Entry 8K0D (electron microscopy, 2.94 A resolution); this record covers chains C and D of the 6 polymer chains in the assembly.

Chain C:
Molecule: The heavy chain of 1E5
Source organism: Macaca mulatta
Chain sequence (242 residues; numbered 1 to 242; the number before each row is that of its first residue):
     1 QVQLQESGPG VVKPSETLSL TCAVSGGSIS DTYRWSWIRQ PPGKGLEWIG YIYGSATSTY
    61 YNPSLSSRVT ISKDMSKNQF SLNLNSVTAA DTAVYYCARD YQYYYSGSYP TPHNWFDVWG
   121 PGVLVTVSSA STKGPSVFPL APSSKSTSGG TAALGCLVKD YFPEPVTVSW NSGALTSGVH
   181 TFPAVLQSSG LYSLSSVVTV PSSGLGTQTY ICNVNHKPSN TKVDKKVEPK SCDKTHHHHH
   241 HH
Disulfides: Cys-22/Cys-97, Cys-156/Cys-212

Chain D:
Molecule: The light chain of 1E5
Source organism: Macaca mulatta
Chain sequence (213 residues; numbered 1 to 213; the number before each row is that of its first residue):
     1 DIQMTQSPSS LSASVGDRVT ITCRASQGII DYLSWYQQKP GKAPKLLIST ASNLESGVPS
    61 RFSGSGSGTE FTLTISSLQP EDFATYSCLQ GYTTPYTFGQ GTKVEIKTVA APSVFIFPPS
   121 DEQLKSGTAS VVCLLNNFYP REAKVQWKVD NALQSGNSQE SVTEQDSKDS TYSLSSTLTL
   181 SKADYEKHKV YACEVTHQGL SSPVTKSFNR GEC
Disulfides: Cys-23/Cys-88, Cys-133/Cys-193

How chain C and chain D interact:
Pairs across the interface - 83 pairs, chain C then chain D:
  Arg-34(C) / Tyr-96(D)  hydrogen bond
  Ile-38(C) / Phe-98(D)  hydrophobic
  Gln-40(C) / Gln-38(D)  hydrogen bond
  Gly-45(C) / Gly-99(D)
  Gly-45(C) / Gln-100(D)
  Leu-46(C) / Pro-44(D)  hydrophobic
  Leu-46(C) / Phe-98(D)
  Trp-48(C) / Thr-94(D)
  Trp-48(C) / Pro-95(D)  hydrophobic
  Trp-48(C) / Tyr-96(D)
  Tyr-60(C) / Thr-94(D)
  Asn-62(C) / Pro-95(D)
  Pro-63(C) / Pro-95(D)
  Tyr-96(C) / Gln-38(D)
  Tyr-96(C) / Lys-42(D)
  Tyr-96(C) / Ala-43(D)  hydrophobic
  Asp-100(C) / Tyr-96(D)
  Tyr-105(C) / Tyr-32(D)
  Thr-111(C) / Tyr-32(D)  hydrogen bond
  Pro-112(C) / Tyr-32(D)
  Pro-112(C) / Gly-91(D)
  His-113(C) / Asp-31(D)  salt bridge
  His-113(C) / Tyr-32(D)
  His-113(C) / Thr-50(D)
  Asn-114(C) / Gly-91(D)  hydrogen bond (side chain-backbone)
  Asn-114(C) / Tyr-96(D)  hydrogen bond
  Trp-115(C) / Ser-34(D)
  Trp-115(C) / Tyr-36(D)
  Trp-115(C) / Leu-46(D)
  Trp-115(C) / Ser-49(D)
  Phe-116(C) / Tyr-36(D)  hydrogen bond (backbone-side chain)
  Phe-116(C) / Leu-89(D)  hydrophobic
  Phe-116(C) / Tyr-96(D)  hydrophobic
  Phe-116(C) / Phe-98(D)  hydrophobic
  Trp-119(C) / Tyr-36(D)
  Trp-119(C) / Ala-43(D)  hydrophobic
  Trp-119(C) / Pro-44(D)
  Trp-119(C) / Phe-98(D)  hydrophobic
  Gly-120(C) / Ala-43(D)
  Val-137(C) / Glu-122(D)
  Phe-138(C) / Ser-120(D)
  Phe-138(C) / Glu-122(D)
  Phe-138(C) / Gln-123(D)
  Phe-138(C) / Ser-126(D)
  Pro-139(C) / Ser-120(D)
  Pro-139(C) / Glu-122(D)
  Leu-140(C) / Phe-117(D)  hydrophobic
  Leu-140(C) / Val-132(D)  hydrophobic
  Lys-145(C) / Ile-116(D)
  Lys-145(C) / Lys-206(D)
  Lys-145(C) / Ser-207(D)
  Ser-146(C) / Phe-115(D)
  Ser-146(C) / Ile-116(D)
  Ser-146(C) / Phe-117(D)
  Thr-147(C) / Phe-115(D)
  Thr-147(C) / Lys-206(D)  hydrogen bond (backbone-side chain)
  Ser-148(C) / Val-114(D)
  Ser-148(C) / Phe-115(D)
  Thr-151(C) / Phe-115(D)
  Ala-153(C) / Phe-115(D)  hydrophobic
  Ala-153(C) / Phe-117(D)
  Ala-153(C) / Leu-134(D)  hydrophobic
  Leu-154(C) / Phe-117(D)
  Leu-157(C) / Gln-123(D)
  His-180(C) / Asn-136(D)
  His-180(C) / Ser-173(D)
  Thr-181(C) / Thr-163(D)
  Phe-182(C) / Ser-161(D)
  Phe-182(C) / Thr-163(D)
  Phe-182(C) / Ser-173(D)
  Phe-182(C) / Ser-175(D)
  Pro-183(C) / Ser-161(D)
  Pro-183(C) / Val-162(D)
  Pro-183(C) / Thr-163(D)
  Val-185(C) / Gln-159(D)
  Val-185(C) / Glu-160(D)
  Gln-187(C) / Gln-159(D)
  Ser-195(C) / Ser-175(D)
  Val-197(C) / Phe-117(D)  hydrophobic
  Val-197(C) / Leu-134(D)  hydrophobic
  Lys-230(C) / Cys-213(D)
  Ser-231(C) / Cys-213(D)  hydrogen bond (backbone-side chain)
  Cys-232(C) / Cys-213(D)  disulfide
Other interface residues (no listed pair), chain C (56 interface residues in all): Lys-44, Glu-47, Tyr-51, Tyr-103, Ala-141, Ser-143, Ser-144, Ala-152, Gly-155, Leu-186, Ser-188, Thr-199, Lys-225
Other interface residues (no listed pair), chain D (49 interface residues in all): Glu-55, Ser-87, Ser-113, Pro-118, Ser-130, Asn-137, Leu-174, Phe-208, Glu-212
Disulfides between the chains: Cys-232(C)/Cys-213(D)

Overview:
The interface between chain C and chain D involves 56 residues on one side and 49 on the other, with 1
disulfide bond, 8 hydrogen bonds and 1 salt bridge. Polar contacts include His-113(C)/Asp-31(D),
Arg-34(C)/Tyr-96(D) and Gln-40(C)/Gln-38(D).
Chain C is the heavy chain of 1E5 and chain D is the light chain of 1E5, both from Macaca mulatta; the
structure, Cryo-EM structure of conformation 2 of complex of Nipah virus attachment G with 1E5 neutralizing
antibody, was determined by electron microscopy (same publication as 8K0C and 8XC4).
